8HAJ - chains F and J of the 11 polymer chains in the assembly; structure by electron microscopy, 4.80 A resolution (low resolution: residue-level contacts below are approximate; hydrogen-bond / salt-bridge calls are withheld).

# Chain F
Name: Histone H4
From: Homo sapiens
Amino-acid sequence (102 residues; numbered 1 to 102; the number before each row is that of its first residue):
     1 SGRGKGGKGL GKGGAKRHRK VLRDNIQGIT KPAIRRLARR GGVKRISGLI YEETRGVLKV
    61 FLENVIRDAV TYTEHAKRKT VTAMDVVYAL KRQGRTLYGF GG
Unresolved in the structure: 1-18
Modified positions: Lys12 (N(6)-acetyllysine; ALY); Lys16 (N(6)-acetyllysine; ALY)

# Chain J
Molecule: 180-nt DNA strand
From: Homo sapiens
Sequence (180 nucleotides; each row starts with the number of its first residue):
     1 ATCCGTCCGT TACCGCCATC AATATCCACC TGCAGATTCT ACCAAAAGTG TATTTGGAAA
    61 CTGCTCCATC AAAAGGCATG TTCAGCTGAA TTCAGCTGAA CATGCCTTTT GATGGAGCAG
   121 TTTCCAAATA CACTTTTGGT AGAATCTGCA GGTGGATATT GATGGCGGTA ACGGACGGAT
Unresolved in the structure: 1-7, 170-180

# How chain F and chain J interact
Contacting residue pairs (10):
  Arg19(F) with DA68(J); DT69(J)
  Thr30(F) with DA78(J); DT79(J)
  Lys31(F) with DT79(J)
  Pro32(F) with DA78(J); DT79(J)
  Arg36(F) with DA78(J)
  Lys77(F) with DA58(J)
  Thr80(F) with DC67(J)
Also at the interface, not in a pair above, chain F (8 interface residues in all): Arg45
Also at the interface, not in a pair above, chain J (9 interface residues in all): DC77, DG85, DT87

# Summary
The interface between chain F and chain J involves 8 residues on one side and 9 on the other.
Here chain F is Histone H4 and chain J is a 180-nt DNA strand, both from Homo sapiens. Entry 8HAJ (Cryo-EM
structure of the p300 catalytic core bound to the H4K12acK16ac nucleosome, class 2 (4.8 angstrom ...) was
determined by electron microscopy together with 8HAG, 8HAH, 8HAI, 8HAK, 8HAL, 8HAM and 8HAN from the same
study.
